PDB entry 6IRC | X-ray diffraction, 3.54 A resolution | chain A

Chain A:
Molecule: 1-phosphatidylinositol 4,5-bisphosphate phosphodiesterase
Source organism: Drosophila melanogaster
Notes: EC 3.1.4.11
Reference sequence: P13217 (PIPA_DROME); numbering as in UniProt (aligned over 863-1095)
Sequence (233 residues; row label = number of the first residue in the row):
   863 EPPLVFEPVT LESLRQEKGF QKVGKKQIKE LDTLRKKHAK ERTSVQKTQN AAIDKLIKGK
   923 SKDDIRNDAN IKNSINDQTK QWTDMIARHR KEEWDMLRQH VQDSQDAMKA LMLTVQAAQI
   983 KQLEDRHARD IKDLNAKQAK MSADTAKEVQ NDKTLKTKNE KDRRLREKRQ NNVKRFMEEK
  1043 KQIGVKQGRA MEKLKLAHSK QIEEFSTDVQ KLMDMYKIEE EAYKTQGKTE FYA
Not modelled in the structure: 863-864, 923-927, 1081-1095
Modified positions: Lys1030 (N-dimethyl-lysine; MLY); Lys1048 (N-dimethyl-lysine; MLY); Lys1057 (N-dimethyl-lysine; MLY)
Reported in the primary citation:
  - conformationally variable residues (order/disorder transition): Ile1080 to Ala1095

Summary:
The paper reports conformational variability at Ile1080.
Chain A is 1-phosphatidylinositol 4,5-bisphosphate phosphodiesterase (Drosophila melanogaster); the structure,
C-terminal domain of Drosophila phospholipase b NORPA, methylated, was determined by X-ray diffraction
together with 6IRE and 6IRB from the same study.
